8S9V - chains A and D of the 7 polymer chains in the assembly; structure by electron microscopy, 3.00 A resolution.

[Chain A]
Name: Cas7-Cas5-Cas11
Organism: Synechocystis sp. PCC 6803
UniProt: Q6ZED2 (Q6ZED2_SYNY3); residues 1-791 here = UniProt positions 1-791
Amino-acid sequence (791 residues; each row starts with the number of its first residue):
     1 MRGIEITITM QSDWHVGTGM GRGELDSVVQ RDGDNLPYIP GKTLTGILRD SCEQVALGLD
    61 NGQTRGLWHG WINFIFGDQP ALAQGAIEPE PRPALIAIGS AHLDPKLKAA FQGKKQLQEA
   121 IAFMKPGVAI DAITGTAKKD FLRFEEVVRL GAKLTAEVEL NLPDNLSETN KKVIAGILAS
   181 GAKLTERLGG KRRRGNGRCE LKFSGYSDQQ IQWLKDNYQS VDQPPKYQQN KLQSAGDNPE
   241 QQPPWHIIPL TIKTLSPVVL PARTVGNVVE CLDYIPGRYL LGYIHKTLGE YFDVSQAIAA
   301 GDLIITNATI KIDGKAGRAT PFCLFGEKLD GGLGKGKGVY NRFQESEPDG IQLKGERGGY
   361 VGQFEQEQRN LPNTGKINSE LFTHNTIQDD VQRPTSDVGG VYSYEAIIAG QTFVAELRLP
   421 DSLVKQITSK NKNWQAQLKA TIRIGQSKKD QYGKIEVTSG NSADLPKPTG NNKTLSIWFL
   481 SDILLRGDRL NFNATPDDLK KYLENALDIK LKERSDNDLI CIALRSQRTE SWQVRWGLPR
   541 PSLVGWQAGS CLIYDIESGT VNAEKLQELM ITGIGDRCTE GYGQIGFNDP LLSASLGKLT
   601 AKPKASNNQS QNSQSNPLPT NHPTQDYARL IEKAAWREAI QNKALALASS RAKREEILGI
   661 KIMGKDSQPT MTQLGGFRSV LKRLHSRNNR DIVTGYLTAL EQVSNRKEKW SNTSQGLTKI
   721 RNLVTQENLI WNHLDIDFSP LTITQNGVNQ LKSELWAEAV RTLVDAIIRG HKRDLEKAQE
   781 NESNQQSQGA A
Disordered / not traced: 1-2, 603-614, 782-791
Ion coordination: Mg2+ site 1 near Asp-26 (its only coordinating residue here); Mg2+ site 2: Asp-140 (shared with 1 residue of chain G)
What the authors report for this chain:
  - catalytic residues: Asp-26
  - Mg2+ coordination: Asp-26
  - mutagenesis - D26A, R678A, R769A: abolished catalytic activity with Self-target RNA
  - binding site for Self-target RNA: Arg-678, Arg-706, Arg-769, Arg-773 (from molecular simulation)
  - catalytic residues: Asp-140, Arg-706, Arg-769, Arg-773 (from molecular simulation)
  - catalytic residues: Arg-678 (proposed by the authors, not directly observed)

[Chain D]
Name: Cas7-2x
Organism: Synechocystis sp. PCC 6803
UniProt: Q6ZED3 (Q6ZED3_SYNY3); residues 1-522 here = UniProt positions 1-522
Amino-acid sequence (522 residues; numbered 1 to 522; the number before each row is that of its first residue):
     1 MARKVTTRWK ITGTLIAETP LHIGGVGGDA DTDLALAVNG AGEYYVPGTS LAGALRGWMT
    61 QLLNNDESQI KDLWGDHLDA KRGASFVIVD DAVIHIPNNA DVEIREGVGI DRHFGTAANG
   121 FKYSRAVIPK GSKFKLPLTF DSQDDGLPNA LIQLLCALEA GDIRLGAAKT RGLGRIKLDD
   181 LKLKSFALDK PEGIFSALLD QGKKLDWNQL KANVTYQSPP YLGISITWNP KDPVMVKAEG
   241 DGLAIDILPL VSQVGSDVRF VIPGSSIKGI LRTQAERIIR TICQSNGSEK NFLEQLRINL
   301 VNELFGSASL SQKQNGKDID LGKIGALAVN DCFSSLSMTP DQWKAVENAT EMTGNLQPAL
   361 KQATGYPNNI SQAYKVLQPA MHVAVDRWTG GAAEGMLYSV LEPIGVTWEP IQVHLDIARL
   421 KNYYHGKEEK LKPAIALLLL VLRDLANKKI PVGYGTNRGM GTITVSQITL NGKALPTELE
   481 PLNKTMTCPN LTDLDEAFRQ DLSTAWKEWI ADPIDLCQQE AA
Disordered / not traced: 1, 520-522
Ion coordination: Mg2+: Leu-397 (shared with 1 residue of chain G)
What the authors report for this chain:
  - catalytic residues: Asp-33, Asp-246
  - Mg2+ coordination: Asp-246
  - mutagenesis - D29A/D31A/D33A, D241A/D246A: abolished catalytic activity with Self-target RNA

[Chain A / chain D interface]
Contacting residue pairs (90; chain A residue first):
  Ser-12(A) with Asp-91(D)
  Asp-13(A) with Asn-39(D); Gly-40(D), hydrogen bond (side chain-backbone)
  Asp-50(A) with Ala-2(D)
  Glu-53(A) with Ala-2(D), hydrogen bond (side chain-backbone)
  Gln-54(A) with Ala-2(D); Arg-3(D), hydrogen bond (side chain-backbone); Val-5(D); Ile-194(D)
  Val-55(A) with Ile-194(D), hydrophobic
  Gly-58(A) with Leu-188(D); Asp-189(D); Lys-190(D); Pro-191(D)
  Leu-59(A) with Pro-191(D); Phe-195(D), hydrophobic
  Asn-61(A) with Asp-189(D); Pro-191(D)
  Gly-62(A) with Asp-189(D)
  Phe-123(A) with Val-38(D); Gly-40(D)
  Met-124(A) with Val-26(D)
  Lys-125(A) with Thr-49(D)
  Pro-126(A) with Gly-25(D)
  Ala-132(A) with Gln-61(D)
  Ile-133(A) with Arg-419(D), hydrogen bond (backbone-side chain); Tyr-423(D)
  Thr-134(A) with Gly-322(D); Lys-323(D); Ile-324(D), hydrogen bond (backbone-backbone); Tyr-423(D)
  Thr-136(A) with Ser-309(D); Asp-320(D), hydrogen bond; Gly-322(D); Lys-323(D); Ile-324(D)
  Lys-139(A) with Asp-318(D), salt bridge
  Arg-149(A) with Gly-40(D), hydrogen bond (side chain-backbone)
  Leu-150(A) with Gly-40(D); Ala-41(D)
  Ser-180(A) with Leu-198(D)
  Lys-183(A) with Leu-198(D), hydrogen bond (side chain-backbone)
  Leu-184(A) with Ala-197(D), hydrophobic; Leu-198(D)
  Glu-186(A) with Lys-10(D), salt bridge
  Arg-187(A) with Ile-88(D); Asp-90(D), salt bridge
  Arg-193(A) with Ala-84(D); Ser-85(D); Val-87(D); Ile-88(D); Val-89(D), hydrogen bond (backbone-backbone)
  Arg-194(A) with Gly-48(D); Thr-49(D), hydrogen bond (backbone-backbone); Ala-52(D); Trp-74(D); Ser-85(D), hydrogen bond; Val-87(D), hydrogen bond (side chain-backbone); Val-89(D); Asp-91(D)
  Gly-195(A) with Val-89(D), hydrogen bond (backbone-backbone); Asp-90(D); Asp-91(D)
  Ile-211(A) with Leu-198(D), hydrophobic
  Leu-214(A) with Phe-195(D)
  Lys-215(A) with Phe-195(D); Leu-199(D)
  Tyr-218(A) with Pro-191(D); Glu-192(D), hydrogen bond; Phe-195(D), hydrophobic
  Asp-389(A) with Ala-2(D); Arg-3(D), hydrogen bond (backbone-backbone)
  Asp-390(A) with Arg-3(D)
  Val-391(A) with Arg-3(D); Ala-80(D); Lys-81(D); Arg-82(D); Gly-83(D); Ala-84(D), hydrogen bond (backbone-backbone)
  Gln-392(A) with Arg-3(D); Ala-84(D)
  Arg-393(A) with His-77(D); Asp-79(D), hydrogen bond (side chain-backbone); Ala-80(D); Gly-83(D)
  Leu-630(A) with Ala-41(D), hydrophobic
  Arg-683(A) with Asn-348(D), hydrogen bond
  Asn-705(A) with Glu-394(D), hydrogen bond
  Arg-761(A) with Asp-31(D), salt bridge
  Asp-765(A) with Ala-30(D)
Also at the interface, not in a pair above, chain A (55 interface residues in all): Leu-57, Gly-135, Ala-137, Phe-144, Arg-192, Asn-196, Arg-198, Asp-208, Gln-212, Gln-641, Lys-682, Thr-762
Also at the interface, not in a pair above, chain D (63 interface residues in all): Lys-4, Arg-8, Gly-24, Asp-29, Tyr-45, Pro-47, Thr-60, Asn-65, Asp-76, Leu-78, Thr-139, Asp-200, Lys-344

[Summary]
The interface between chain A and chain D involves 55 residues on one side and 63 on the other, with 19
hydrogen bonds and 4 salt bridges. Polar contacts include Lys-139(A)/Asp-318(D), Glu-186(A)/Lys-10(D) and
Arg-187(A)/Asp-90(D). The paper reports catalytic residues Asp-26(A), Asp-140(A) and Asp-33(D) among others;
D26A, R678A and R769A of chain A abolish catalytic activity with Self-target RNA; 5 substitutions were tested
in all.
Here chain A is Cas7-Cas5-Cas11 and chain D is Cas7-2x, both from Synechocystis sp. PCC 6803. Entry 8S9V
(CRISPR-Cas type III-D effector complex bound to a self-target RNA in the pre-cleavage state) was determined
by electron microscopy, deposited together with 8S9T, 8S9U and 8S9X.
